1E0T - chains C and D of the 4 polymer chains in the assembly; structure by X-ray diffraction, 1.80 A resolution.

# Chain C (and D)
Molecule: Pyruvate kinase
Source organism: Escherichia coli
Notes: EC 2.7.1.40; chain D of this document is another copy of the same molecule, construct and numbering; everything in this record applies to it too
Reference sequence: A0A0A0G552 (A0A0A0G552_ECOLX); residues 1-470 here correspond to UniProt positions 73-542 (UniProt number = residue number + 72)
Sequence (470 residues; row label = number of the first residue in the row):
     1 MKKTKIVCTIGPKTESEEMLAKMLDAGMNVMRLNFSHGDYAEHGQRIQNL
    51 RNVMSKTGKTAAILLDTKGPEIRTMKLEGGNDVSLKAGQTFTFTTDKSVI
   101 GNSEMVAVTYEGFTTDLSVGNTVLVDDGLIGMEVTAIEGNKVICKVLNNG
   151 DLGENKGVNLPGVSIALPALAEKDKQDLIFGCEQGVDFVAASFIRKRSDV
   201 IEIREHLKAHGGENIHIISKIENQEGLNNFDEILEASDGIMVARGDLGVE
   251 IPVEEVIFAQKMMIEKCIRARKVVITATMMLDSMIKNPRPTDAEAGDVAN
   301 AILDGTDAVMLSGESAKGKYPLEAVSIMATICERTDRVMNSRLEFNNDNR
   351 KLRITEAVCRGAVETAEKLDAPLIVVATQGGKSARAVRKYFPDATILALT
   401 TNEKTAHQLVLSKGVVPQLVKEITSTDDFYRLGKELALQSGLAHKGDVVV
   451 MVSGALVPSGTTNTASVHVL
Not modelled in the structure: 280-288, 315-320, 345-353
Sequence notes: engineered mutation Met279 (Gln351 in A0A0A0G552), Asp292 (Arg364 in A0A0A0G552)

# Interface between chain C and chain D
Contacting residue pairs - 39 pairs, chain C then chain D:
  Ile354(C) with Leu369(D), hydrophobic; Val467(D), hydrophobic
  Arg360(C) with Glu364(D), salt bridge; Lys368(D)
  Glu364(C) with Arg360(D), salt bridge
  Thr365(C) with Ala357(D)
  Lys368(C) with Arg360(D)
  Ser425(C) with Asp427(D)
  Thr426(C) with Thr426(D); Asp427(D), hydrogen bond
  Asp427(C) with Ser425(D); Thr426(D), hydrogen bond; Leu456(D)
  Tyr430(C) with Ala455(D), hydrophobic; Leu456(D), hydrophobic; Thr464(D)
  Arg431(C) with Leu456(D)
  Ala455(C) with Asp427(D); His468(D)
  Leu456(C) with Asp427(D); Tyr430(D), hydrophobic; Arg431(D)
  Asn463(C) with Ala465(D); Ser466(D); Val467(D), hydrogen bond (backbone-backbone); His468(D)
  Thr464(C) with Tyr430(D); Thr464(D); Ala465(D); Ser466(D), hydrogen bond
  Ala465(C) with Asn463(D); Thr464(D); Ala465(D), hydrogen bond (backbone-backbone)
  Ser466(C) with Asn463(D), hydrogen bond (side chain-backbone); Thr464(D), hydrogen bond
  Val467(C) with Ile354(D), hydrophobic; Asn463(D), hydrogen bond (backbone-backbone)
  His468(C) with Ala455(D); Asn463(D)
Also at the interface, not in a pair above, chain C (21 interface residues in all): Ala357, Val358, Leu369
Also at the interface, not in a pair above, chain D (21 interface residues in all): Val358, Thr365

# Summary
The chain C/chain D interface involves 21 residues from each chain, with 8 hydrogen bonds and 2 salt bridges.
Polar contacts include Arg360(C)-Glu364(D), Thr426(C)-Asp427(D) and Thr464(C)-Ser466(D).
Chain C and chain D are both Pyruvate kinase (Escherichia coli); the structure, R292D mutant of E. coli
pyruvate kinase, was determined by X-ray diffraction, deposited together with 1E0U.
